PDB entry 1EJR | X-ray diffraction, 2.00 A resolution | chains C and A of the 3 polymer chains in the assembly

Chain C:
Molecule: Urease alpha subunit
From: Klebsiella aerogenes
Notes: EC 3.5.1.5
Reference sequence: P18314 (URE1_KLEAE); residues 1001-1567 here correspond to UniProt positions 1-567 (UniProt number = residue number - 1000)
Sequence (567 residues; numbered 1001 to 1567; the number before each row is that of its first residue):
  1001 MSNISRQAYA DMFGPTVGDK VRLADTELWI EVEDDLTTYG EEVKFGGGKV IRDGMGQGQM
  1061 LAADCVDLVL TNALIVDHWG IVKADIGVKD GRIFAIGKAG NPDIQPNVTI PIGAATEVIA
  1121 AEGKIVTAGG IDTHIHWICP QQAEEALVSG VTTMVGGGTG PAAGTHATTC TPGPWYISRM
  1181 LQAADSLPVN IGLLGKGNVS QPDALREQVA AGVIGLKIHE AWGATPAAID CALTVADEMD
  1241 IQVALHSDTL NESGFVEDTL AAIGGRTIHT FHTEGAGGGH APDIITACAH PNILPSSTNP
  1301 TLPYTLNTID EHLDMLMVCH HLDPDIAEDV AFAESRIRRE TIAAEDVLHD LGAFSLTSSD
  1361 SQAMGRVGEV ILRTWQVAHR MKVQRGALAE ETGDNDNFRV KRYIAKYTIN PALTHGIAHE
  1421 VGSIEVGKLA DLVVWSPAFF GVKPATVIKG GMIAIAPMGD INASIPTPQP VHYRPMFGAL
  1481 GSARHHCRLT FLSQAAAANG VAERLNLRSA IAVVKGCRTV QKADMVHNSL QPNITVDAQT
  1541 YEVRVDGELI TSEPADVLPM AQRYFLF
Not modelled in the structure: 1001, 1318-1330
Construct notes: modified residue (1217); engineered mutation Ala1221 (Asp221 in P18314)
Modified residues: Lys1217 (lysine nz-carboxylic acid; KCX)
Curated features (UniProtKB/Swiss-Prot):
  - active site: His1320 (Proton donor)
  - binding site (Ni(2+)): His1134, His1136, Lys1217, His1246, His1272, Asp1360
  - binding site (substrate): His1219
  - modified residue: Lys1217 (N6-carboxylysine)
Bound ions: Ni2+ site 1: His1134, His1136, Lys1217, Asp1360; Ni2+ site 2: Lys1217, His1246, His1272

Chain A:
Molecule: Urease gamma subunit
From: Klebsiella aerogenes
Notes: EC 3.5.1.5
Reference sequence: P18316 (URE3_KLEAE); residues 3001-3100 here correspond to UniProt positions 1-100 (UniProt number = residue number - 3000)
Sequence (100 residues; numbered 3001 to 3100; the number before each row is that of its first residue):
  3001 MELTPREKDK LLLFTAALVA ERRLARGLKL NYPESVALIS AFIMEGARDG KSVASLMEEG
  3061 RHVLTREQVM EGVPEMIPDI QVEATFPDGS KLVTVHNPII

How chain C and chain A interact:
Residue-residue contacts - 40 pairs, chain C then chain A:
  Phe1439(C) with Tyr3032(A), hydrophobic; Met3076(A), hydrophobic
  Asp1460(C) with Lys3010(A), salt bridge
  Asn1462(C) with Arg3006(A)
  Ala1463(C) with Glu3083(A)
  Ser1464(C) with Glu3083(A), hydrogen bond; Leu3092(A)
  Ile1465(C) with Gln3081(A); Leu3092(A), hydrophobic
  Thr1467(C) with Gln3081(A), hydrogen bond
  Pro1468(C) with Gln3081(A); Leu3092(A), hydrophobic
  Gln1469(C) with Lys3010(A); Leu3013(A); Val3036(A); Ser3040(A); Gln3081(A), hydrogen bond (backbone-backbone)
  Pro1470(C) with Asp3009(A); Lys3010(A); Leu3013(A), hydrophobic
  His1472(C) with Asp3009(A), salt bridge; Leu3012(A)
  Arg1474(C) with Asp3009(A), salt bridge
  Gln1562(C) with Asn3031(A), hydrogen bond (backbone-side chain); Met3070(A)
  Arg1563(C) with Asn3031(A); Tyr3032(A), hydrogen bond (backbone-backbone); Pro3033(A); Met3070(A); Glu3071(A), hydrogen bond (side chain-backbone); Met3076(A)
  Tyr1564(C) with Pro3033(A); Met3076(A), hydrophobic
  Phe1565(C) with Asn3031(A), hydrogen bond (backbone-side chain); Pro3033(A)
  Leu1566(C) with Arg3023(A), hydrogen bond (backbone-side chain); Pro3033(A); Glu3034(A)
  Phe1567(C) with Val3019(A), hydrophobic; Arg3023(A)
Other interface residues (no listed pair), chain C (19 interface residues in all): Ala1438
Other interface residues (no listed pair), chain A (22 interface residues in all): Ala3016, Val3073, Val3082

In short:
Chain C and chain A form an interface of 19 and 22 residues respectively; the contacts include 8 hydrogen
bonds and 3 salt bridges. Among the polar pairs are Asp1460(C)-Lys3010(A), His1472(C)-Asp3009(A) and
Arg1474(C)-Asp3009(A).
Chain C is Urease alpha subunit and chain A is Urease gamma subunit, both from Klebsiella aerogenes; the
structure, Crystal structure of the D221A variant of klebsiella aerogenes urease, was determined by X-ray
diffraction (same publication as 1EJS, 1EJT, 1EJU and 1EJV).
